PDB entry 5CGE | X-ray diffraction, 1.62 A resolution | chains A and C of the 3 polymer chains in the assembly

# Chain A (and C)
Protein: Hydroxyethylthiazole kinase
From: Staphylococcus aureus subsp. aureus MRSA252
Notes: EC 2.7.1.50; chain C of this document is another copy of the same molecule, construct and numbering; everything in this record applies to it too
UniProt: Q6GEY3 (THIM_STAAR); residue numbers follow UniProt; this construct covers 1-263
Chain sequence (277 residues; row label = number of the first residue in the row):
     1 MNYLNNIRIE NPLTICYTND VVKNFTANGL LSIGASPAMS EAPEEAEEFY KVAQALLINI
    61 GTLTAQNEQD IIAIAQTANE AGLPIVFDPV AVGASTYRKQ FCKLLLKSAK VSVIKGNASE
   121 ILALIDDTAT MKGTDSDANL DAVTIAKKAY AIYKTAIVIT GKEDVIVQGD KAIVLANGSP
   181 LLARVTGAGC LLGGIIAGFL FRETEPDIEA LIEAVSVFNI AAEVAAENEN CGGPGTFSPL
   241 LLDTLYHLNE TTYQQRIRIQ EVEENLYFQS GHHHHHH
Disordered / not traced: 131-139, 265-277 (chain C: 128-139, 263-277)
Sequence notes: expression tag (264-277)
Ligand contacts:
  - 2-(2-methyl-1H-imidazol-1-yl)ethanol (51F), molecule 1: Asn19, Val21, Val22, Gly61, Thr62, Thr186, Gly187, Cys190
  - 2-(2-methyl-1H-imidazol-1-yl)ethanol (51F), molecule 2: Ala27, Pro37, Ala38, Met39
What the authors report for this chain:
  - binding site for 2-(2-methyl-1H-imidazol-1-yl)ethanol: Met39
  - catalytic residues: Lys115, Asn117, Thr160, Cys190 (proposed by the authors, not directly observed)

# Interface between chain A and chain C
Contacting residue pairs - 42 pairs, chain A then chain C:
  Lys23(A) - Asp20(C)  salt bridge
  Lys23(A) - Val21(C)
  Asn24(A) - Val21(C)  hydrogen bond (side chain-backbone)
  Asn24(A) - Thr186(C)
  Ala27(A) - Val21(C)  hydrophobic
  Ala27(A) - Thr186(C)
  Asn28(A) - Arg184(C)
  Asn28(A) - Val185(C)
  Asn28(A) - Thr186(C)  hydrogen bond (side chain-backbone)
  Leu31(A) - Ala183(C)
  Leu31(A) - Arg184(C)  hydrogen bond (backbone-side chain)
  Leu31(A) - Val185(C)
  Leu31(A) - Thr186(C)
  Gly34(A) - Arg184(C)
  Ala35(A) - Arg184(C)
  Met39(A) - Val21(C)  hydrophobic
  Met39(A) - Thr62(C)
  Ala42(A) - Leu63(C)
  Ala42(A) - Thr64(C)
  Ala42(A) - Tyr97(C)  hydrophobic
  Glu44(A) - Ala65(C)
  Glu44(A) - Tyr97(C)
  Glu45(A) - Ser95(C)  hydrogen bond
  Glu45(A) - Tyr97(C)
  Glu45(A) - Arg98(C)  salt bridge
  Glu48(A) - Ala94(C)
  Glu48(A) - Ser95(C)
  Glu48(A) - Thr96(C)  hydrogen bond (side chain-backbone)
  Phe49(A) - Ala94(C)  hydrophobic
  Phe49(A) - Ser95(C)
  Gln66(A) - Gln66(C)  hydrogen bond
  Pro239(A) - Gly235(C)
  Pro239(A) - Thr236(C)
  Leu240(A) - Thr236(C)
  Leu242(A) - Gly235(C)
  Asp243(A) - Gly232(C)
  Asp243(A) - Gly233(C)  hydrogen bond (side chain-backbone)
  Asp243(A) - Pro234(C)
  Asp243(A) - Gly235(C)  hydrogen bond (side chain-backbone)
  Asp243(A) - Thr236(C)  hydrogen bond
  Tyr246(A) - Pro234(C)
  His247(A) - Gly232(C)  hydrogen bond (side chain-backbone)
Also at the interface, not in a pair above, chain A (21 interface residues in all): Glu41
Also at the interface, not in a pair above, chain C (24 interface residues in all): Gly61, Leu181, Pro239

# Summary
The interface between chain A and chain C involves 21 residues on one side and 24 on the other, with 10
hydrogen bonds and 2 salt bridges. Among the polar pairs are Lys23(A)-Asp20(C), Glu45(A)-Arg98(C) and
Asn24(A)-Val21(C). From the paper: catalytic residues Lys115(A), Asn117(A) and Thr160(A) among others; a
binding site for 2-(2-methyl-1H-imidazol-1-yl)ethanol at Met39(A).
Chain A and chain C are both Hydroxyethylthiazole kinase (Staphylococcus aureus subsp. aureus MRSA252); the
structure, Structure of Hydroxyethylthiazole Kinase ThiM from Staphylococcus aureus in complex with substrate
analog 2-(2-methyl-1H-imidazole-1-yl)ethanol, was determined by X-ray diffraction together with 5CGA, 5CM5 and
5COJ from the same study.
